Entry 6P02 (X-ray diffraction, 2.25 A resolution); this record covers chains A and D of the 8 polymer chains in the assembly.

Chain A:
Molecule: Aspartate 1-decarboxylase beta chain
Source organism: Mycobacterium tuberculosis (strain ATCC 25618 / H37Rv)
UniProtKB: P9WIL3 (PAND_MYCTU); residues 1-24 here = UniProt positions 1-24
Sequence (24 residues; each row starts with the number of its first residue):
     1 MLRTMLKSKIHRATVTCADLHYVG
Swiss-Prot annotation at these positions:
  - mutagenesis: His21 (H21R: In S11; may confer PZA resistance; when associated with V-49)
What the authors report for this chain:
  - mutagenesis - H21R (0.184 (0.003) s-1): decreased catalytic activity

Chain D:
Molecule: Aspartate 1-decarboxylase alpha chain
Source organism: Mycobacterium tuberculosis (strain ATCC 25618 / H37Rv)
Notes: EC 4.1.1.11
UniProtKB: P9WIL3 (PAND_MYCTU); residue numbers follow UniProt; this construct covers 25-139
Sequence (123 residues; each row starts with the number of its first residue):
    25 XVTIDADLMDAADLLEGEQVTIVDIDNGARLVTYAITGERGSGVIGINGA
    75 AAHLVHPGDLVILIAYATMDDARARTYQPRIVFVDAYNKPIDMGHDPAFV
   125 PENAGELLDPRLGVGLEHHHHHH
Unresolved in the structure: 116-147
Modified positions: PYR (pyruvic acid) at position 25
Differences from the reference sequence: conflict PYR_25 (Ser in P9WIL3); expression tag (140-147)
Residues lining bound ligands:
  - 6-chloropyrazine-2-carboxylic acid (NMJ), molecule 1: PYR_25, Val56, Thr57, Tyr58, Asn72, Gly73, Ala74, Ala75
  - 6-chloropyrazine-2-carboxylic acid (NMJ), molecule 2: Val47, Ile49, Arg54, Ile86, Ile88, Tyr90
Swiss-Prot annotation at these positions:
  - active site: Tyr58 (Proton donor)
  - binding site (substrate): Thr57, Gly73 to Ala75
  - mutagenesis: Ile49 (I49V: In S11; may confer PZA resistance; when associated with R-21), Ala128 (A128S: In S6; may confer PZA resistance), Glu130 (E130G: In S13; may confer PZA resistance), Val138 (V138A: In S9, S10; may confer PZA resistance)
What the authors report for this chain:
  - mutagenesis - R54A: abolished catalytic activity

Interface between chain A and chain D:
Residue-residue contacts (17):
  Met1(A) with Ala91(D), hydrophobic; Thr92(D); Tyr101(D), hydrophobic
  Leu2(A) with Ala91(D); Thr92(D), hydrogen bond (backbone-backbone)
  Arg3(A) with Asp37(D), salt bridge; Leu39(D); Glu42(D), salt bridge
  Thr4(A) with Glu42(D); Gln43(D), hydrogen bond (backbone-backbone)
  Met5(A) with Leu39(D), hydrophobic; Glu40(D); Gly41(D); Glu42(D)
  Leu6(A) with Gly41(D), hydrogen bond (backbone-backbone); Tyr58(D)
  Lys9(A) with Tyr58(D), hydrogen bond
Interface residues without a listed pair, chain D (12 interface residues in all): Leu38, Met93

Summary:
Chain A and chain D form an interface of 7 and 12 residues respectively, with 4 hydrogen bonds and 2 salt
bridges. Among the polar pairs are Arg3(A)-Asp37(D), Arg3(A)-Glu42(D) and Lys9(A)-Tyr58(D). Ligands of chain
D: 6-chloropyrazine-2-carboxylic acid. The paper reports that H21R of chain A reduces catalytic activity; R54A
of chain D abolishes catalytic activity.
Chain A is Aspartate 1-decarboxylase beta chain and chain D is Aspartate 1-decarboxylase alpha chain, both
from Mycobacterium tuberculosis (strain ATCC 25618 / H37Rv); the structure, Crystal structure of Mtb aspartate
decarboxylase, 6-Chlorine pyrazinoic acid complex, was determined by X-ray diffraction, deposited together
with 6OYY, 6OZ8 and 6P1Y.
